Entry 3JTI (X-ray diffraction, 1.80 A resolution); this record covers chains A and B.

== Chain A ==
Molecule: Phospholipase A2 isoform 3
Source organism: Naja sagittifera
Notes: EC 3.1.1.4
UniProt: P60045 (PA23_NAJSG); the author numbering skips numbers that UniProt does not, so the offset changes along the chain: 1-15 = UniProt 8-22; 17-120 = UniProt 23-126
Chain sequence (119 residues; numbered 1 to 120; 1 number in that range is skipped by the numbering (no residue carries it; nothing is unmodelled there); the number before each row is that of its first residue):
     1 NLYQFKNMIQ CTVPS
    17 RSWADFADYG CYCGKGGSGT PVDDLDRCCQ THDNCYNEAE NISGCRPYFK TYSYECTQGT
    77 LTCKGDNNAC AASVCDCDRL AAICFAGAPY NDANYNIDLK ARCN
Disulfides: Cys11-Cys72, Cys27-Cys119, Cys29-Cys45, Cys44-Cys100, Cys51-Cys93, Cys61-Cys86, Cys79-Cys91
Metal / ion sites: Ca2+: Tyr28, Gly30, Gly32, Asp49 (shared with Leu7(B) of chain B)
Swiss-Prot annotation at these positions:
  - active site: His48, Asp94
  - binding site (Ca(2+)): Tyr28, Gly30, Gly32, Asp49

== Chain B ==
Molecule: octapeptide from Amyloid beta A4 protein
UniProt: P05067 (A4_HUMAN); residues 1-8 here correspond to UniProt positions 699-706 (UniProt number = residue number + 698)
Chain sequence (8 residues; numbered 1 to 8; the number before each row is that of its first residue):
     1 KGAIIGLM
Metal / ion sites: Ca2+: Leu7 (shared with Tyr28(A), Gly30(A), Gly32(A), Asp49(A) of chain A)

== How chain A and chain B interact ==
Pairs across the interface - 24 pairs, chain A then chain B:
  Leu2(A) - Ile4(B)
  Leu2(A) - Ile5(B)
  Leu2(A) - Gly6(B)
  Phe5(A) - Leu7(B)  hydrophobic
  Lys6(A) - Lys1(B)
  Trp19(A) - Ile5(B)  hydrophobic
  Tyr28(A) - Leu7(B)
  Cys29(A) - Leu7(B)  hydrophobic
  Gly30(A) - Gly6(B)
  Gly30(A) - Leu7(B)
  Lys31(A) - Met8(B)
  Gly32(A) - Met8(B)
  Gly33(A) - Met8(B)
  Cys45(A) - Leu7(B)  hydrophobic
  His48(A) - Leu7(B)
  Asp49(A) - Leu7(B)
  Asp49(A) - Met8(B)  hydrogen bond (side chain-backbone)
  Tyr52(A) - Met8(B)
  Asn53(A) - Met8(B)
  Glu56(A) - Met8(B)
  Tyr64(A) - Ile5(B)  hydrogen bond (side chain-backbone)
  Tyr64(A) - Gly6(B)  hydrogen bond (side chain-backbone)
  Tyr64(A) - Leu7(B)  hydrogen bond (side chain-backbone)
  Tyr64(A) - Met8(B)
Also at the interface, not in a pair above, chain A (20 interface residues in all): Tyr3, Phe22, Phe101

== Overview ==
Chain A and chain B form an interface of 20 and 6 residues respectively; the contacts include 4 hydrogen
bonds. Polar contacts include Asp49(A)-Met8(B), Tyr64(A)-Ile5(B) and Tyr64(A)-Gly6(B). From UniProt:
active-site residues His48(A) and Asp94(A) and 4 Ca2+-binding residues on chain A.
Here chain A is Phospholipase A2 isoform 3 (Naja sagittifera) and chain B is octapeptide from Amyloid beta A4
protein. Entry 3JTI (Crystal structure of the complex formed between Phospholipase A2 with beta-amyloid
fragment, Lys-Gly-Ala-Ile-Ile-Gly-Leu-Met at 1.8 A ...) was determined by X-ray diffraction.
